PDB entry 4J83 | X-ray diffraction, 1.70 A resolution | chains A and B

[Chain A]
Name: Histone-lysine N-methyltransferase SETD7
Organism: Homo sapiens
Notes: EC 2.1.1.43
UniProtKB: Q8WTS6 (SETD7_HUMAN); numbering as in UniProt (aligned over 110-366)
Chain sequence (261 residues; numbered 106 to 366; the number before each row is that of its first residue):
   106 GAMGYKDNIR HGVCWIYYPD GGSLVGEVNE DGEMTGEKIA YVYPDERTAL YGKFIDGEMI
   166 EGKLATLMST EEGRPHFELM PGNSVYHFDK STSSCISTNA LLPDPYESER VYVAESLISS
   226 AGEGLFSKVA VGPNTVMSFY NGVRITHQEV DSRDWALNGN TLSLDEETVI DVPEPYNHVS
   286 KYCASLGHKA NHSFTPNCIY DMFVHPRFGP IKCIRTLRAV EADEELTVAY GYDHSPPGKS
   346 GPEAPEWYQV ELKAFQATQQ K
Unresolved in the structure: 106-116, 342-346, 364-366
Differences from the reference sequence: expression tag (106-109)
UniProt features mapped onto this chain:
  - binding site (S-adenosyl-L-methionine): Ala226 to Glu228, Asn296, His297, Glu356
  - site (Histone H3K4 binding): Tyr245, Asp256, Thr266, Lys317, Tyr335
  - mutagenesis: Glu220 (E220A: Increases near-attack conformations), Glu228 (E228A: Increases near-attack conformations), Tyr245 (Y245A: Significantly reduces the monomethyltransferase activity but increases the dimethyltransferase activity), Lys294 (K294A: Significantly reduces the catalytic activity), His297 (H297A/G: Abolishes methyltransferase activity), Lys317 (K317A: Induces a reduction in methyltransferase activity toward TAF10 but an increased methyltransferase activity for H3 and p53/TP53)
Residues lining bound ligands: S-adenosylmethionine (SAM): Ile223, Ser225, Ala226, Gly227, Glu228, Tyr245, Gly264, Asn265, Asn282, His293, Lys294, Ala295, Asn296, His297, Tyr335, Trp352, Glu356
What the authors report for this chain:
  - binding site for S-adenosylmethionine: Gly264, His293, Tyr335, Trp352
  - contacts within the chain: Ala295-Tyr335 (hydrogen bond)

[Chain B]
Name: Transcription initiation factor TFIID subunit 10
UniProtKB: Q12962 (TAF10_HUMAN); numbering as in UniProt (aligned over 186-195)
Chain sequence (11 residues; row label = number of the first residue in the row):
   185 XSKSADRKYT L
Unresolved in the structure: 185, 192-195
Differences from the reference sequence: expression tag (185); engineered mutation Ala189 (Lys in Q12962)
Modified positions: ACE (acetyl group) at position 185

[How chain A and chain B interact]
Residue-residue contacts (22; chain A residue first):
  Val255(A) - Lys187(B)
  Asp256(A) - Ser186(B)
  Asp256(A) - Lys187(B)  hydrogen bond (side chain-backbone)
  Arg258(A) - Lys187(B)  hydrogen bond (backbone-side chain)
  Trp260(A) - Lys187(B)
  Asn263(A) - Lys187(B)
  Thr266(A) - Lys187(B)  hydrogen bond (side chain-backbone)
  Thr266(A) - Ser188(B)
  Thr266(A) - Ala189(B)  hydrogen bond (backbone-backbone)
  Leu267(A) - Ala189(B)
  Leu267(A) - Asp190(B)
  Ser268(A) - Ser188(B)
  Ser268(A) - Ala189(B)  hydrogen bond (backbone-backbone)
  Ser268(A) - Arg191(B)
  Tyr305(A) - Asp190(B)
  Lys317(A) - Asp190(B)  salt bridge
  Tyr335(A) - Ala189(B)
  Tyr335(A) - Asp190(B)  hydrogen bond (backbone-backbone)
  Gly336(A) - Asp190(B)
  Tyr337(A) - Ser188(B)
  Tyr337(A) - Ala189(B)
  Glu348(A) - Ser186(B)
Interface residues without a listed pair, chain A (17 interface residues in all): His252, Asp259, Val274

[Overview]
The interface between chain A and chain B involves 17 residues on one side and 6 on the other, with 6 hydrogen
bonds and 1 salt bridge. Among the polar pairs are Lys317(A)-Asp190(B), Asp256(A)-Lys187(B) and
Arg258(A)-Lys187(B). From the paper: a binding site for S-adenosylmethionine at Gly264(A), His293(A) and
Tyr335(A) among others; contacts within the chain involving Ala295(A) and Tyr335(A).
Chain A is Histone-lysine N-methyltransferase SETD7 (Homo sapiens) and chain B is Transcription initiation
factor TFIID subunit 10; the structure, SET7/9 in complex with TAF10K189A peptide and AdoMet, was determined
by X-ray diffraction (same publication as 4J7I and 4J8O).
